7UTA - chains C and D of the 8 polymer chains in the assembly; structure by electron microscopy, 2.40 A resolution.

== Chain C ==
Name: Nitrogenase molybdenum-iron protein alpha chain
Source organism: Azotobacter vinelandii DJ
Notes: EC 1.18.6.1
UniProt: P07328 (NIFD_AZOVI); numbering as in UniProt (aligned over 1-492)
Chain sequence (492 residues; row label = number of the first residue in the row):
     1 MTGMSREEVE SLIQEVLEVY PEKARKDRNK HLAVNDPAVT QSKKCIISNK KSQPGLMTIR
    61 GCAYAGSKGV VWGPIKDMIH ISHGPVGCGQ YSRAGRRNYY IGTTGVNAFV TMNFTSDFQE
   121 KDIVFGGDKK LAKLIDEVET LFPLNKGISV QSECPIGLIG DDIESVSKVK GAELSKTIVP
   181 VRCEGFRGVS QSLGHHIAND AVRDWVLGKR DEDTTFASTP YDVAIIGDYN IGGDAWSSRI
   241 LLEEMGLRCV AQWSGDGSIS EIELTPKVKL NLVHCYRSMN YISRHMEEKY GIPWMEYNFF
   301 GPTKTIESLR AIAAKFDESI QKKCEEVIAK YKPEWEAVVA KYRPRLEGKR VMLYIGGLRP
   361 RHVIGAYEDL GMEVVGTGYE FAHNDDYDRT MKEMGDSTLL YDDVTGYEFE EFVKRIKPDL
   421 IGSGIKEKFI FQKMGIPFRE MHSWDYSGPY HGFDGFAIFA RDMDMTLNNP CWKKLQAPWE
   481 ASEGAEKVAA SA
Unresolved in the structure: 1-5, 38-40, 481-492
UniProt features mapped onto this chain:
  - binding site ([8Fe-7S] cluster): Cys62, Cys88, Cys154
  - binding site ([7Fe-Mo-9S-C-homocitryl] cluster): Cys275, His442
  - mutagenesis: His195 (H195Q: No nitrogenase activity)
Ion coordination: fe(8)-S(7) cluster Fe: Cys62, Cys88, Cys154 (shared with Cys70(D), Cys95(D), Cys153(D) of chain D); Fe ion near Cys275 (its only coordinating residue here)
Small-molecule neighbours:
  - fe(8)-S(7) cluster (CLF): Cys62, Tyr64, Pro85, Gly87, Cys88, Tyr91, Glu153, Cys154, Gly185
  - 3-hydroxy-3-carboxy-adipic acid (HCA): Val70, Gly95, Arg96, Gln191, Gly424, Ile425, Lys426, His442
  - ICS (iron-sulfur-molybdenum cluster with interstitial carbon): Val70, Arg96, His195, Tyr229, Ile231, Cys275, Arg277, Ser278, Ile355, Gly356, Gly357, Leu358, Arg359, Phe381, Met441, His442

== Chain D ==
Name: Nitrogenase molybdenum-iron protein beta chain
Source organism: Azotobacter vinelandii DJ
Notes: EC 1.18.6.1
UniProt: C1DGZ8 (C1DGZ8_AZOVD); residue numbers follow UniProt; this construct covers 1-523
Chain sequence (523 residues; row label = number of the first residue in the row):
     1 MSQQVDKIKA SYPLFLDQDY KDMLAKKRDG FEEKYPQDKI DEVFQWTTTK EYQELNFQRE
    61 ALTVNPAKAC QPLGAVLCAL GFEKTMPYVH GSQGCVAYFR SYFNRHFREP VSCVSDSMTE
   121 DAAVFGGQQN MKDGLQNCKA TYKPDMIAVS TTCMAEVIGD DLNAFINNSK KEGFIPDEFP
   181 VPFAHTPSFV GSHVTGWDNM FEGIARYFTL KSMDDKVVGS NKKINIVPGF ETYLGNFRVI
   241 KRMLSEMGVG YSLLSDPEEV LDTPADGQFR MYAGGTTQEE MKDAPNALNT VLLQPWHLEK
   301 TKKFVEGTWK HEVPKLNIPM GLDWTDEFLM KVSEISGQPI PASLTKERGR LVDMMTDSHT
   361 WLHGKRFALW GDPDFVMGLV KFLLELGCEP VHILCHNGNK RWKKAVDAIL AASPYGKNAT
   421 VYIGKDLWHL RSLVFTDKPD FMIGNSYGKF IQRDTLHKGK EFEVPLIRIG FPIFDRHHLH
   481 RSTTLGYEGA MQILTTLVNS ILERLDEETR GMQATDYNHD LVR
Unresolved in the structure: 1
Ion coordination: fe(8)-S(7) cluster Fe: Cys70, Cys95, Cys153 (shared with Cys62(C), Cys88(C), Cys154(C) of chain C); Fe ion site 1: Arg108, Glu109 (shared with 2 residues of chain B); Fe ion site 2: Asp353, Asp357 (shared with 2 residues of chain B)
Small-molecule neighbours: fe(8)-S(7) cluster (CLF): Cys70, Pro72, Ser92, Gly94, Cys95, Tyr98, Phe99, Thr152, Cys153, Ser188

== Chain C / chain D interface ==
Contacting residue pairs (192):
  Tyr20(C) - Thr141(D)
  Pro21(C) - Gln136(D)
  Pro21(C) - Asn137(D)
  Pro21(C) - Ala140(D)  hydrophobic
  Ala24(C) - Asn137(D)
  Lys51(C) - Thr119(D)
  Lys51(C) - Asp121(D)  salt bridge
  Ser52(C) - Gln93(D)
  Ser52(C) - Ser117(D)  hydrogen bond (backbone-side chain)
  Pro54(C) - Ser115(D)
  Pro54(C) - Asp116(D)
  Pro54(C) - Ser117(D)
  Pro54(C) - Asn130(D)
  Pro54(C) - Asp133(D)
  Pro54(C) - Gly134(D)
  Pro54(C) - Asn137(D)  hydrogen bond (backbone-side chain)
  Gly55(C) - Val114(D)
  Gly55(C) - Ser115(D)  hydrogen bond (backbone-backbone)
  Gly55(C) - Gly134(D)
  Gly55(C) - Asn137(D)
  Gly55(C) - Cys138(D)  hydrogen bond (backbone-backbone)
  Gly55(C) - Tyr142(D)
  Leu56(C) - Asn137(D)
  Leu56(C) - Thr141(D)
  Leu56(C) - Tyr142(D)  hydrogen bond (backbone-side chain)
  Met57(C) - Met86(D)  hydrophobic
  Met57(C) - Arg100(D)
  Met57(C) - Ser112(D)
  Met57(C) - Cys113(D)
  Met57(C) - Val114(D)  hydrophobic
  Met57(C) - Tyr142(D)
  Met57(C) - Met271(D)  hydrophobic
  Thr58(C) - Gln93(D)
  Arg60(C) - Gln93(D)
  Arg60(C) - Ala97(D)
  Gly61(C) - Gln93(D)  hydrogen bond (backbone-side chain)
  Gly61(C) - Gly94(D)
  Cys62(C) - Gly94(D)
  Tyr64(C) - Tyr98(D)
  Ala65(C) - Tyr98(D)
  Lys76(C) - Glu32(D)  salt bridge
  Pro85(C) - Ser188(D)
  Val86(C) - Pro66(D)  hydrophobic
  Val86(C) - Lys68(D)
  Val86(C) - Ala69(D)
  Gln90(C) - Pro66(D)  hydrogen bond (side chain-backbone)
  Gln90(C) - Ala67(D)
  Gln90(C) - Lys68(D)  hydrogen bond (side chain-backbone)
  Gln90(C) - Tyr102(D)
  Gln90(C) - Tyr447(D)  hydrogen bond (backbone-side chain)
  Tyr91(C) - Ala69(D)
  Tyr91(C) - Cys70(D)  hydrogen bond (side chain-backbone)
  Tyr91(C) - Leu73(D)
  Tyr91(C) - Tyr98(D)  hydrophobic
  Tyr91(C) - Phe99(D)  hydrophobic
  Tyr91(C) - Tyr102(D)  hydrophobic
  Ser92(C) - Tyr98(D)
  Arg93(C) - Asn65(D)  hydrogen bond
  Arg93(C) - Tyr447(D)
  Arg93(C) - Phe450(D)
  Gly95(C) - Arg105(D)
  Tyr99(C) - Ser11(D)
  Thr103(C) - Ile40(D)
  Thr104(C) - Arg453(D)
  Gly105(C) - Trp428(D)
  Val106(C) - Ile40(D)
  Val106(C) - Val43(D)  hydrophobic
  Val106(C) - Phe44(D)  hydrophobic
  Asn107(C) - Lys34(D)
  Asn107(C) - Ile40(D)
  Met112(C) - Val64(D)  hydrophobic
  Met112(C) - Asn65(D)
  Met112(C) - Trp428(D)  hydrophobic
  Asn113(C) - Thr63(D)
  Asn113(C) - Val64(D)
  Asn113(C) - Asn65(D)  hydrogen bond (backbone-backbone)
  Asn113(C) - Pro66(D)
  Phe114(C) - Thr63(D)
  Phe114(C) - Val64(D)  hydrophobic
  Thr115(C) - Thr63(D)  hydrogen bond (backbone-backbone)
  Ser116(C) - Ala61(D)
  Asp117(C) - Thr63(D)
  Asp117(C) - Lys68(D)  salt bridge
  Phe118(C) - Phe189(D)
  Gln119(C) - Phe189(D)
  Gln119(C) - Val190(D)
  Glu120(C) - Phe189(D)  hydrogen bond (backbone-backbone)
  Ile123(C) - Phe189(D)  hydrophobic
  Lys130(C) - Ala61(D)
  Lys133(C) - Glu60(D)  salt bridge
  Lys133(C) - Ala61(D)
  Leu134(C) - Ala61(D)
  Leu134(C) - Leu62(D)  hydrophobic
  Glu137(C) - Arg59(D)
  Glu137(C) - Glu60(D)  hydrogen bond (side chain-backbone)
  Glu137(C) - Ala61(D)  hydrogen bond (side chain-backbone)
  Glu137(C) - Leu62(D)  hydrogen bond (side chain-backbone)
  Val138(C) - Leu62(D)  hydrophobic
  Thr140(C) - Trp46(D)
  Leu141(C) - Tyr52(D)  hydrogen bond (backbone-side chain)
  Leu141(C) - Leu55(D)
  Leu141(C) - Asn56(D)
  Leu141(C) - Arg59(D)
  Phe142(C) - Trp428(D)  hydrophobic
  Leu144(C) - Tyr35(D)
  Leu144(C) - Lys39(D)
  Leu144(C) - Val43(D)  hydrophobic
  Lys146(C) - Glu33(D)
  Pro155(C) - Cys153(D)  hydrophobic
  Leu158(C) - Ala123(D)  hydrophobic
  Leu158(C) - Met154(D)
  Leu158(C) - Val157(D)  hydrophobic
  Leu158(C) - Ile158(D)  hydrophobic
  Phe186(C) - Thr119(D)
  Phe186(C) - Glu120(D)  hydrogen bond (backbone-backbone)
  Gly188(C) - Thr119(D)
  Val189(C) - Gln93(D)  hydrogen bond (backbone-side chain)
  Ser190(C) - Gln93(D)
  Arg210(C) - Glu33(D)  salt bridge
  Phe216(C) - Phe31(D)  hydrophobic
  Gly232(C) - Ser11(D)
  Gly232(C) - Phe15(D)
  Gly233(C) - Phe15(D)
  Trp236(C) - Phe15(D)  hydrophobic
  Trp236(C) - Met23(D)
  Trp236(C) - Leu24(D)
  Ser237(C) - Tyr20(D)  hydrogen bond
  Arg239(C) - Met23(D)
  Arg239(C) - Lys27(D)
  Arg239(C) - Phe31(D)
  Ile240(C) - Asp19(D)
  Ile240(C) - Met23(D)  hydrogen bond (backbone-side chain)
  Arg248(C) - Phe31(D)
  Cys249(C) - Phe31(D)
  Val250(C) - Phe31(D)
  Gln252(C) - Lys27(D)
  Asp256(C) - Lys27(D)  salt bridge
  Asp256(C) - Glu32(D)
  Ser258(C) - Phe31(D)
  Ser258(C) - Glu32(D)
  Ser260(C) - Phe31(D)  hydrogen bond (side chain-backbone)
  Ser260(C) - Glu32(D)  hydrogen bond (side chain-backbone)
  Ser260(C) - Glu33(D)
  Glu261(C) - Lys27(D)  salt bridge
  Glu261(C) - Phe31(D)
  Glu261(C) - Glu32(D)
  Glu334(C) - Ser2(D)
  Glu334(C) - Gln3(D)  hydrogen bond (side chain-backbone)
  Ala337(C) - Val5(D)
  Val338(C) - Val5(D)  hydrophobic
  Lys341(C) - Val5(D)
  Tyr342(C) - Ile8(D)  hydrophobic
  Gly406(C) - Tyr142(D)
  Tyr407(C) - Thr141(D)
  Tyr407(C) - Tyr142(D)
  Glu410(C) - Phe269(D)
  Ile425(C) - Ser101(D)
  Ile425(C) - Asn104(D)
  Lys426(C) - Ala97(D)
  Lys426(C) - Arg100(D)
  Lys426(C) - Asn104(D)
  Phe429(C) - Asn104(D)
  Phe429(C) - Arg108(D)
  Phe429(C) - Glu109(D)
  Phe429(C) - Pro110(D)
  Ile430(C) - Pro110(D)  hydrophobic
  Ile430(C) - Phe269(D)  hydrophobic
  Lys433(C) - Glu109(D)  salt bridge
  Lys433(C) - Pro110(D)
  Lys433(C) - Thr263(D)  hydrogen bond (side chain-backbone)
  Lys433(C) - Pro264(D)
  Lys433(C) - Ala265(D)
  Lys433(C) - Gly267(D)  hydrogen bond (backbone-backbone)
  Lys433(C) - Gln268(D)  hydrogen bond (backbone-backbone)
  Met434(C) - Gly267(D)
  Met434(C) - Phe269(D)  hydrophobic
  Gly448(C) - Ala10(D)
  Gly448(C) - Ser11(D)  hydrogen bond (backbone-backbone)
  Pro449(C) - Ser11(D)
  Pro449(C) - Phe15(D)  hydrophobic
  Asp454(C) - Ser2(D)  hydrogen bond (side chain-backbone)
  Asp454(C) - Gln3(D)  hydrogen bond (backbone-side chain)
  Asp454(C) - Leu14(D)
  Asp454(C) - Tyr20(D)  hydrogen bond
  Ala457(C) - Ile8(D)
  Ile458(C) - Gln3(D)
  Ile458(C) - Ile8(D)  hydrophobic
  Ile458(C) - Lys9(D)
  Arg461(C) - Ile8(D)  hydrogen bond (side chain-backbone)
  Leu475(C) - Ala265(D)
  Leu475(C) - Asp266(D)
  Leu475(C) - Gly267(D)
Also at the interface, not in a pair above, chain C (110 interface residues in all): Val19, Gln53, Ile59, Asp77, Gly87, Cys88, Ala94, Ile101, Thr111, Pro143, Cys154, Ile159, Arg187, Glu243, Leu264, Tyr331, Thr405, Tyr446
Also at the interface, not in a pair above, chain D (100 interface residues in all): Lys26, Thr47, Gln58, Ser92, Met118, Gly191, His396, Leu427

== In short ==
110 residues of chain C face 100 of chain D across their interface, with 33 hydrogen bonds and 8 salt bridges.
Among the polar pairs are Lys51(C)-Asp121(D), Lys76(C)-Glu32(D) and Asp117(C)-Lys68(D). Fe(8)-S(7) cluster is
bound between chain C and chain D.
Chain C is Nitrogenase molybdenum-iron protein alpha chain and chain D is Nitrogenase molybdenum-iron protein
beta chain, both from Azotobacter vinelandii DJ; the structure, CryoEM structure of Azotobacter vinelandii
nitrogenase complex (2:1 FeP:MoFeP) inhibited by BeFx during catalytic N2 reduction, was determined by
electron microscopy, deposited together with 7UT6, 7UT7, 7UT8, 7UT9 and 8DPN.
